PDB entry 6DCF | X-ray diffraction, 3.45 A resolution | chains C and D of the 9 polymer chains in the assembly

== Chain C ==
Molecule: DNA-directed RNA polymerase subunit beta
Source organism: Mycobacterium smegmatis (strain ATCC 700084 / mc(2)155)
Notes: EC 2.7.7.6
Reference sequence: P60281 (RPOB_MYCS2); residue numbers follow UniProt; this construct covers 1-1169
Sequence (1169 residues; numbered 1 to 1169; the number before each row is that of its first residue):
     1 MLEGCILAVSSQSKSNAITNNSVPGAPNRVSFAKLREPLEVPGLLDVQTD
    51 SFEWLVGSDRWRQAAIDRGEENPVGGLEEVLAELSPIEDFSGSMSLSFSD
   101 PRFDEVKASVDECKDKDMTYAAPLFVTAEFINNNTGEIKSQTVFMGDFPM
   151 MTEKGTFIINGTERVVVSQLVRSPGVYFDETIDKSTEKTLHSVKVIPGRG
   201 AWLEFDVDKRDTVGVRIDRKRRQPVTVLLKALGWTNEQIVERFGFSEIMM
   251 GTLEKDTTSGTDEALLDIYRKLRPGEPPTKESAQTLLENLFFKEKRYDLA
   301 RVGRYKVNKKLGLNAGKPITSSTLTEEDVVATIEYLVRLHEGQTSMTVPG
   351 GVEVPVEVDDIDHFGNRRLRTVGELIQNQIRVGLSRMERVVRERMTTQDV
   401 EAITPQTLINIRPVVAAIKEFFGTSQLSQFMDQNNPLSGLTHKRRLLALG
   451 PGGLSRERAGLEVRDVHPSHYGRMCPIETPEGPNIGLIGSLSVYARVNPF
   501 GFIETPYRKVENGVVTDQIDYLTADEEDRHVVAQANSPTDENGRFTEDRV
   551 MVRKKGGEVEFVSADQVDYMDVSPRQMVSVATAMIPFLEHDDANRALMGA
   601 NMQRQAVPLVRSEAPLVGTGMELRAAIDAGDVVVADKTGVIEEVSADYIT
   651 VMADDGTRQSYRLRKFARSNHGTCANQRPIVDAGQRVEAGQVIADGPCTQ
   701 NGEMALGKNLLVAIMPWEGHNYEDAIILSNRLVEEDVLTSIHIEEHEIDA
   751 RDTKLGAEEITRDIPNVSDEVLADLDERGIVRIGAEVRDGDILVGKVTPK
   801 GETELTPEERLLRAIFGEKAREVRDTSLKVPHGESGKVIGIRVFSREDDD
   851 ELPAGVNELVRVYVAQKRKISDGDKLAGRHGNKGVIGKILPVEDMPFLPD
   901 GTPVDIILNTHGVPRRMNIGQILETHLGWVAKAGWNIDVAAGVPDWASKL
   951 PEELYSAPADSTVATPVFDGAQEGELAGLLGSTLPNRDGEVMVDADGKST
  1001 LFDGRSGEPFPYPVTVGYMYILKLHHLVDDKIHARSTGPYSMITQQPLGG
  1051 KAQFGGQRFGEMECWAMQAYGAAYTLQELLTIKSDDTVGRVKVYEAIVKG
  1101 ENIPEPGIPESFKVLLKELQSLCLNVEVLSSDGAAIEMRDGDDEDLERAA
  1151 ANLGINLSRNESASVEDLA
Not modelled in the structure: 1-22, 129-137, 173-363, 451-465, 511-514, 532-569, 804-805, 1140-1169
Differences from the reference sequence: engineered mutation Leu447 (Ser in P60281)
Residues lining bound ligands: Kanglemycin A (KNG): Arg164, Gly423, Thr424, Ser425, Gln426, Ser428, Gln429, Phe430, Asp432, His442, Arg445, Leu447, Pro480, Asn484, Ile488, Arg604, His671
Curated features (UniProtKB/Swiss-Prot):
  - mutagenesis: Gln429 (Q429K/L: Rifampicin (Rif) resistant), Asp432 (D432V: Rifampicin (Rif) resistant; D432Y: Rifampicin (Rif) resistant; RbpA no longer rescues transcription in the presence of Rif. Decreased affinity for Rif, no change in affinity for RbpA), His442 (H442D/L/P/R/Y: Rifampicin (Rif) resistant), Arg445 (R445L/P: Rifampicin (Rif) resistant), Leu449 (L449P: Rifampicin (Rif) resistant)
Reported in the primary citation:
  - conformationally variable residues (loop rearrangement, order/disorder transition): Leu447 to Gly450, Pro451 to Asp465

== Chain D ==
Molecule: DNA-directed RNA polymerase subunit beta'
Source organism: Mycobacterium smegmatis (strain ATCC 700084 / mc(2)155)
Notes: EC 2.7.7.6
Reference sequence: A0QS66 (RPOC_MYCS2); residue numbers follow UniProt; this construct covers 1-1317
Sequence (1317 residues; numbered 1 to 1317; the number before each row is that of its first residue):
     1 MLDVNFFDELRIGLATADDIRNWSYGEVKKPETINYRTLKPEKDGLFCEK
    51 IFGPTRDWECYCGKYKRVRFKGIICERCGVEVTRAKVRRERMGHIELAAP
   101 VTHIWYFKGVPSRLGYLLDLAPKDLEKIIYFAAYVITSVDDEMRHNELST
   151 LEAEMAVEKKAVEDQRDADLEARAQKLEADLAELEAEGAKSDVRRKVRDS
   201 GEREMRQLRDRAQRELDRLDEIWNTFTKLAPKQLIVDEVLYRELQDRYGE
   251 YFTGAMGAESIKKLIENFDIDAEAESLREVIRSGKGQKKLRALKRLKVVA
   301 AFQQSGNSPMGMVLDAVPVIPPELRPMVQLDGGRFATSDLNDLYRRVINR
   351 NNRLKRLIDLGAPEIIVNNEKRMLQESVDALFDNGRRGRPVTGPGNRPLK
   401 SLSDLLKGKQGRFRQNLLGKRVDYSGRSVIVVGPQLKLHQCGLPKLMALE
   451 LFKPFVMKRLVDLNHAQNIKSAKRMVERQRPQVWDVLEEVIAEHPVLLNR
   501 APTLHRLGIQAFEPQLVEGKAIQLHPLVCEAFNADFDGDQMAVHLPLSAE
   551 AQAEARILMLSSNNILSPASGKPLAMPRLDMVTGLYYLTTLVEGATGEYQ
   601 AATKDAPEQGVYSSPAEAIMAMDRGALSVRAKIKVRLTELRPPTDLEAQL
   651 FENGWKPGDAWTAETTLGRVMFNELLPKSYPFVNEQMHKKVQARIINDLA
   701 ERFPMIVVAQTVDKLKDAGFYWATRSGVTVSMADVLVPPQKQEILERHEA
   751 EADAIERKYQRGALNHTERNESLVKIWQDATEEVGKALEEFYPADNPIIT
   801 IVKSGATGNLTQTRTLAGMKGLVTNPKGEFIPRPIKSSFREGLTVLEYFI
   851 NTHGARKGLADTALRTADSGYLTRRLVDVSQDVIVREHDCETERGINVTL
   901 AERGPDGTLIRDAHVETSAFARTLATDAVDANGNVIIERGHDLGDPAIDA
   951 LLAAGITTVKVRSVLTCTSATGVCAMCYGRSMATGKLVDIGEAVGIVAAQ
  1001 SIGEPGTQLTMRTFHQGGVTGGADIVGGLPRVQELFEARVPRNKAPIADV
  1051 AGRVRLEESDKFFKITIVPDDGGEEVVYDKLSKRQRLRVITHEDGTEGVL
  1101 SDGDHVEVGDQLMEGAADPHEVLRVQGPREVQIHLVKEVQEVYRAQGVSI
  1151 HDKHIEVIVRQMLRRVTIIDSGSTEFLPGSLTERAEFEAENRRVVAEGGE
  1201 PAAGRPVLMGITKASLATDSWLSAASFQETTRVLTDAAINCRSDKLNGLK
  1251 ENVIIGKLIPAGTGISRYRNIQVQPTEEARAAAYTIPSYEDQYYSPDFGQ
  1301 ATGAAVPLDDYGYSDYR
Not modelled in the structure: 1-2, 738-739, 808-866, 905-910, 1008-1026, 1091-1094, 1172-1174, 1192-1202, 1283-1317
Metal / ion sites: Zn2+ site 1: Cys60, Cys62, Cys75, Cys78; Mg2+: Asp535, Asp537, Asp539; Zn2+ site 2: Cys890, Cys967, Cys974, Cys977
Residues lining bound ligands: glutamic acid (GLU): Arg886, Pro1260, Gly1264, Ile1265, Ser1266, Arg1267, Arg1269
Curated features (UniProtKB/Swiss-Prot):
  - binding site (Zn(2+)): Cys60, Cys62, Cys75, Cys78, Cys890, Cys967, Cys974, Cys977
  - binding site (Mg(2+)): Asp535, Asp537, Asp539

== Interface between chain C and chain D ==
Pairs across the interface - 249 pairs, chain C then chain D:
  Ile714(C) - Thr729(D)
  Pro716(C) - Ala723(D)
  Pro716(C) - Thr724(D)
  Pro716(C) - Val728(D)
  Glu718(C) - Thr724(D)
  Glu718(C) - Arg725(D)  salt bridge
  Gly719(C) - Val432(D)
  Gly719(C) - Pro434(D)
  Gly719(C) - Phe720(D)
  His720(C) - Val432(D)
  His720(C) - Pro434(D)
  Tyr722(C) - Val432(D)  hydrophobic
  Tyr722(C) - Pro526(D)
  Tyr722(C) - Phe536(D)
  Tyr722(C) - Arg578(D)  hydrogen bond (side chain-backbone)
  Tyr722(C) - Leu579(D)
  Tyr722(C) - Asp580(D)
  Tyr722(C) - Phe720(D)  hydrophobic
  Glu723(C) - Cys529(D)
  Glu723(C) - Ala534(D)
  Glu723(C) - Arg578(D)  salt bridge
  Glu723(C) - Leu579(D)
  Asp724(C) - Asp535(D)
  Asp724(C) - Phe536(D)
  Asp724(C) - Asp537(D)
  Lys754(C) - Gln329(D)
  Arg788(C) - Arg478(D)
  Asp872(C) - Ala521(D)
  Gly873(C) - Val429(D)
  Lys883(C) - Asp537(D)
  Val885(C) - Val429(D)  hydrophobic
  Val885(C) - Ile430(D)
  Val885(C) - Val431(D)  hydrophobic
  Val885(C) - Phe536(D)  hydrogen bond (backbone-backbone)
  Val885(C) - Gly538(D)
  Ile886(C) - Val431(D)
  Asn909(C) - Asp580(D)  hydrogen bond
  Thr910(C) - Val728(D)
  Thr910(C) - Thr729(D)
  Thr910(C) - Val730(D)
  His911(C) - Leu579(D)  hydrogen bond (side chain-backbone)
  His911(C) - Asp580(D)  salt bridge
  His911(C) - Thr583(D)
  Pro914(C) - Ile798(D)  hydrophobic
  Pro914(C) - Thr807(D)
  Arg915(C) - Thr807(D)
  Ile922(C) - Ser731(D)
  His926(C) - Ser731(D)
  His926(C) - Met732(D)
  Glu973(C) - Met732(D)
  Leu976(C) - Met732(D)  hydrophobic
  Asp996(C) - Ser731(D)
  Lys998(C) - Ser731(D)
  Lys998(C) - Asp734(D)  salt bridge
  Tyr1012(C) - Tyr587(D)  hydrogen bond
  Tyr1012(C) - Arg630(D)
  Tyr1012(C) - Arg725(D)
  Tyr1012(C) - Ser726(D)
  Tyr1012(C) - Gly727(D)
  Thr1015(C) - Thr729(D)
  Thr1015(C) - Val730(D)  hydrogen bond (side chain-backbone)
  Thr1015(C) - Ser731(D)  hydrogen bond
  Val1028(C) - Val429(D)  hydrophobic
  Asp1029(C) - Lys520(D)  salt bridge
  Lys1031(C) - Arg427(D)
  Lys1031(C) - Ser428(D)
  Lys1031(C) - Gln540(D)
  Ile1032(C) - Arg427(D)
  Ile1032(C) - Ser428(D)
  Ile1032(C) - Lys520(D)
  His1033(C) - Gly426(D)
  His1033(C) - Arg427(D)  hydrogen bond (backbone-backbone)
  Ala1034(C) - Ser425(D)
  Ala1034(C) - Met447(D)  hydrophobic
  Ala1034(C) - Glu450(D)
  Arg1035(C) - Asp423(D)  salt bridge
  Arg1035(C) - Tyr424(D)  hydrogen bond (backbone-backbone)
  Arg1035(C) - Ser425(D)  hydrogen bond (backbone-backbone)
  Arg1035(C) - Leu451(D)
  Ser1036(C) - Asp423(D)
  Ser1036(C) - Tyr424(D)  hydrogen bond (backbone-backbone)
  Ser1036(C) - Glu450(D)  hydrogen bond
  Ser1036(C) - Leu451(D)
  Ser1036(C) - Lys453(D)
  Ser1036(C) - Pro454(D)
  Tyr1040(C) - Asp423(D)  hydrogen bond
  Met1042(C) - Arg89(D)  hydrogen bond (backbone-side chain)
  Ile1043(C) - Arg89(D)  hydrogen bond (backbone-side chain)
  Ile1043(C) - Pro326(D)  hydrophobic
  Gln1045(C) - Arg89(D)
  Gln1046(C) - Lys420(D)
  Gln1046(C) - Arg421(D)
  Pro1047(C) - Arg421(D)
  Pro1047(C) - Asp423(D)
  Gly1049(C) - Arg421(D)
  Gly1056(C) - Arg421(D)  hydrogen bond (backbone-side chain)
  Gly1056(C) - Val422(D)
  Gln1057(C) - Arg421(D)
  Gln1057(C) - Val422(D)  hydrogen bond (backbone-backbone)
  Gln1057(C) - Ser425(D)  hydrogen bond (backbone-side chain)
  Gln1057(C) - Gly426(D)
  Gln1057(C) - Arg427(D)
  Arg1058(C) - Leu417(D)  hydrogen bond (side chain-backbone)
  Arg1058(C) - Leu418(D)
  Phe1059(C) - Leu418(D)
  Phe1059(C) - Gly419(D)
  Phe1059(C) - Lys420(D)  hydrogen bond (backbone-backbone)
  Gly1060(C) - Leu417(D)
  Glu1061(C) - Asn416(D)
  Glu1061(C) - Leu417(D)
  Glu1061(C) - Gly419(D)
  Met1062(C) - Pro502(D)  hydrophobic
  Met1062(C) - Thr503(D)
  Glu1063(C) - Asn499(D)
  Glu1063(C) - Thr503(D)  hydrogen bond
  Glu1063(C) - Ile509(D)
  Trp1065(C) - Arg874(D)
  Trp1065(C) - Val877(D)
  Trp1065(C) - Ile996(D)
  Trp1065(C) - Gln1000(D)  hydrogen bond (backbone-side chain)
  Ala1066(C) - Thr503(D)
  Ala1066(C) - His505(D)
  Ala1066(C) - Arg506(D)
  Ala1066(C) - Ile509(D)  hydrophobic
  Ala1066(C) - Gln1000(D)
  Met1067(C) - Ile509(D)  hydrophobic
  Met1067(C) - Met559(D)  hydrophobic
  Gln1068(C) - Ile996(D)
  Gln1068(C) - Leu1249(D)
  Gln1068(C) - Val1253(D)
  Gln1068(C) - Ile1259(D)
  Ala1069(C) - Arg506(D)  hydrogen bond (backbone-side chain)
  Ala1069(C) - Glu992(D)
  Ala1069(C) - Val997(D)  hydrophobic
  Ala1069(C) - Gln1000(D)
  Tyr1070(C) - Arg506(D)  hydrogen bond (side chain-backbone)
  Tyr1070(C) - Leu507(D)
  Tyr1070(C) - Ile509(D)  hydrogen bond (side chain-backbone)
  Tyr1070(C) - Leu558(D)
  Tyr1070(C) - Met559(D)  hydrophobic
  Tyr1070(C) - Asn564(D)
  Gly1071(C) - Leu558(D)
  Gly1071(C) - Ala1261(D)
  Gly1071(C) - Gly1262(D)
  Gly1071(C) - Thr1263(D)  hydrogen bond (backbone-backbone)
  Ala1072(C) - Glu554(D)
  Ala1072(C) - Leu558(D)
  Ala1072(C) - Met559(D)  hydrophobic
  Ala1072(C) - Thr1263(D)
  Ala1073(C) - Glu554(D)  hydrogen bond (backbone-side chain)
  Ala1073(C) - Leu1258(D)
  Ala1073(C) - Ile1259(D)  hydrophobic
  Ala1073(C) - Thr1263(D)  hydrogen bond (backbone-side chain)
  Ala1073(C) - Gly1264(D)
  Tyr1074(C) - Glu550(D)
  Tyr1074(C) - Glu554(D)  hydrogen bond (backbone-side chain)
  Tyr1074(C) - Leu1258(D)
  Tyr1074(C) - Thr1263(D)
  Tyr1074(C) - Arg1269(D)
  Thr1075(C) - Ala551(D)  hydrogen bond (side chain-backbone)
  Thr1075(C) - Glu554(D)  hydrogen bond (backbone-side chain)
  Leu1076(C) - Val1253(D)  hydrophobic
  Gln1077(C) - Gly1256(D)  hydrogen bond (side chain-backbone)
  Gln1077(C) - Leu1258(D)
  Glu1078(C) - Ser548(D)
  Leu1079(C) - Val422(D)
  Leu1080(C) - Lys420(D)  hydrogen bond (backbone-side chain)
  Leu1080(C) - Val1253(D)  hydrophobic
  Thr1081(C) - Gly1256(D)
  Lys1083(C) - Val422(D)
  Lys1083(C) - Asp423(D)  hydrogen bond (backbone-backbone)
  Lys1083(C) - Leu545(D)  hydrogen bond (side chain-backbone)
  Lys1083(C) - Pro546(D)
  Lys1083(C) - Leu547(D)
  Ser1084(C) - Lys420(D)
  Ser1084(C) - Arg421(D)  hydrogen bond (side chain-backbone)
  Asp1085(C) - Lys420(D)  salt bridge
  Tyr1094(C) - Tyr424(D)
  Tyr1094(C) - Pro454(D)  hydrophobic
  Tyr1094(C) - Met457(D)
  Ile1097(C) - Tyr424(D)
  Ile1097(C) - Pro454(D)  hydrophobic
  Ile1097(C) - Phe455(D)  hydrophobic
  Ile1097(C) - Lys458(D)
  Ile1097(C) - Leu547(D)  hydrophobic
  Val1098(C) - Lys458(D)
  Val1098(C) - Ile469(D)  hydrophobic
  Gly1100(C) - Lys458(D)
  Ile1103(C) - Leu547(D)  hydrophobic
  Ile1103(C) - Ser548(D)
  Glu1105(C) - Phe6(D)
  Ile1108(C) - Asp3(D)
  Pro1109(C) - Lys420(D)
  Pro1109(C) - Ile1255(D)
  Glu1110(C) - Arg89(D)  salt bridge
  Ser1111(C) - Lys420(D)  hydrogen bond
  Phe1112(C) - Ile1254(D)
  Phe1112(C) - Ile1255(D)  hydrophobic
  Lys1113(C) - Glu90(D)  salt bridge
  Val1114(C) - Arg89(D)
  Val1114(C) - Leu324(D)  hydrophobic
  Leu1115(C) - Leu406(D)  hydrophobic
  Lys1117(C) - Glu90(D)  hydrogen bond (side chain-backbone)
  Lys1117(C) - Pro321(D)
  Lys1117(C) - Leu324(D)
  Glu1118(C) - Leu406(D)
  Leu1119(C) - Leu406(D)  hydrophobic
  Leu1119(C) - Leu1234(D)  hydrophobic
  Gln1120(C) - Trp23(D)
  Gln1120(C) - Met92(D)
  Gln1120(C) - Pro318(D)
  Ser1121(C) - Pro318(D)
  Ser1121(C) - Ile320(D)
  Ser1121(C) - Phe382(D)
  Ser1121(C) - Leu402(D)
  Leu1122(C) - His103(D)  hydrogen bond (backbone-side chain)
  Leu1122(C) - Trp105(D)  hydrophobic
  Leu1122(C) - Phe382(D)  hydrophobic
  Leu1122(C) - Leu402(D)  hydrophobic
  Cys1123(C) - Ala15(D)  hydrogen bond (backbone-backbone)
  Cys1123(C) - Ile20(D)  hydrophobic
  Cys1123(C) - His103(D)
  Cys1123(C) - Leu314(D)  hydrophobic
  Cys1123(C) - Pro318(D)
  Cys1123(C) - Phe382(D)  hydrophobic
  Leu1124(C) - Gly13(D)
  Leu1124(C) - Trp105(D)  hydrophobic
  Leu1124(C) - Tyr106(D)
  Leu1124(C) - Leu1234(D)  hydrophobic
  Asn1125(C) - Arg11(D)
  Asn1125(C) - Ile12(D)
  Asn1125(C) - Gly13(D)  hydrogen bond (backbone-backbone)
  Asn1125(C) - Ala15(D)
  Asn1125(C) - Asp19(D)
  Asn1125(C) - Trp23(D)
  Val1126(C) - Arg11(D)
  Val1126(C) - Ile12(D)  hydrophobic
  Glu1127(C) - Leu10(D)
  Glu1127(C) - Arg11(D)  salt bridge
  Val1128(C) - Phe7(D)  hydrophobic
  Val1128(C) - Glu9(D)
  Val1128(C) - Leu10(D)  hydrophobic
  Leu1129(C) - Phe7(D)
  Leu1129(C) - Asp8(D)  hydrogen bond (backbone-backbone)
  Leu1129(C) - Glu9(D)  hydrogen bond (backbone-backbone)
  Leu1129(C) - Arg11(D)
  Ser1130(C) - Asp8(D)
  Arg1139(C) - Lys86(D)  hydrogen bond (backbone-side chain)
  Arg1139(C) - Glu90(D)
Other interface residues (no listed pair), chain C (128 interface residues in all): Met715, Trp717, Ala725, Asp749, Thr803, His832, Lys875, Gly884, Gly887, Val913, Ile919, Leu923, Asp1003, Ser1006, Phe1010, Pro1011, Pro1013, Val1014, Thr1037, Leu1048, Phe1054, Arg1090, Val1093, Lys1099, Pro1106, Ser1131, Ile1136, Met1138
Other interface residues (no listed pair), chain D (153 interface residues in all): Asn5, Leu14, Thr38, Leu39, Lys40, Glu59, Val319, Glu323, Val328, Gly332, Tyr344, Ser403, Arg414, Gln435, Pro444, Leu497, Ala501, Gln510, Glu518, Gly519, Ala542, His544, Val735, Ile801, Thr873, Ala993, Ala1238, Lys1250, Lys1257

== Summary ==
The interface between chain C and chain D involves 128 residues on one side and 153 on the other, with 44
hydrogen bonds and 10 salt bridges. Among the polar pairs are Glu718(C)-Arg725(D), Glu723(C)-Arg578(D) and
His911(C)-Asp580(D). Chain C binds Kanglemycin A. Bound to chain D: glutamic acid. From the paper:
conformational variability at Leu447(C) and Pro451(C).
Chain C is DNA-directed RNA polymerase subunit beta and chain D is DNA-directed RNA polymerase subunit beta',
both from Mycobacterium smegmatis (strain ATCC 700084 / mc(2)155); the structure, Crystal structure of a
Mycobacterium smegmatis transcription initiation complex with Rifampicin-resistant RNA polymerase and bound to
..., was determined by X-ray diffraction (same publication as 6CCE and 6CCV).
